Entry 1VCP (X-ray diffraction, 3.00 A resolution); this record covers chain A.

[Chain A]
Protein: Semliki forest virus capsid protein
Source organism: Semliki forest virus
UniProt: P03315 (POLS_SFV); residues 119-267 here = UniProt positions 119-267
Amino-acid sequence (149 residues; row label = number of the first residue in the row):
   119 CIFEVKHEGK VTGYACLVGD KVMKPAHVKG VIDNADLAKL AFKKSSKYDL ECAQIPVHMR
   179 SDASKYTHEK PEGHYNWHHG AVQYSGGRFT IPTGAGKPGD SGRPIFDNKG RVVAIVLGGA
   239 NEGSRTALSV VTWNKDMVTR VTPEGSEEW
Curated features (UniProtKB/Swiss-Prot):
  - region: Lys161 to Tyr166 (Interaction with spike glycoprotein E2), Pro189 to Ala199 (Dimerization of the capsid protein), Asp225 to Arg229 (Dimerization of the capsid protein)
  - motif: Ile150 to Phe160 (Nuclear export signal)
  - active site (Charge relay system): His145, Asp167, Ser219
  - site: Tyr193 (Involved in dimerization of the capsid protein), Asn226 (Involved in dimerization of the capsid protein), Trp267 (Cleavage)
  - mutagenesis: Ser219 to Gly220 (Loss of autocatalytic cleavage by capsid protein), Trp267 (W267A/R: Complete loss of cleavage by capsid protease)
Metal / ion sites: Hg2+: Cys119, Cys134

[Overview]
The Hg2+ site is built by Cys119 and Cys134. Curated annotation (UniProt) lists 3 active-site residues and 3
mutagenesis sites.
Chain A is Semliki forest virus capsid protein (Semliki forest virus); the structure, Semliki forest virus
capsid protein (CRYSTAL form I), was determined by X-ray diffraction (same publication as 1VCQ).
